Entry 2Z6H (X-ray diffraction, 2.20 A resolution); this record covers chain A.

== Chain A ==
Protein: Catenin beta-1
Organism: Homo sapiens
Notes: fragment: Armadillo Repeat Region and C-terminal Domain
UniProt: P35222 (CTNB1_HUMAN); residues 138-781 here = UniProt positions 138-781
Chain sequence (644 residues; each row starts with the number of its first residue):
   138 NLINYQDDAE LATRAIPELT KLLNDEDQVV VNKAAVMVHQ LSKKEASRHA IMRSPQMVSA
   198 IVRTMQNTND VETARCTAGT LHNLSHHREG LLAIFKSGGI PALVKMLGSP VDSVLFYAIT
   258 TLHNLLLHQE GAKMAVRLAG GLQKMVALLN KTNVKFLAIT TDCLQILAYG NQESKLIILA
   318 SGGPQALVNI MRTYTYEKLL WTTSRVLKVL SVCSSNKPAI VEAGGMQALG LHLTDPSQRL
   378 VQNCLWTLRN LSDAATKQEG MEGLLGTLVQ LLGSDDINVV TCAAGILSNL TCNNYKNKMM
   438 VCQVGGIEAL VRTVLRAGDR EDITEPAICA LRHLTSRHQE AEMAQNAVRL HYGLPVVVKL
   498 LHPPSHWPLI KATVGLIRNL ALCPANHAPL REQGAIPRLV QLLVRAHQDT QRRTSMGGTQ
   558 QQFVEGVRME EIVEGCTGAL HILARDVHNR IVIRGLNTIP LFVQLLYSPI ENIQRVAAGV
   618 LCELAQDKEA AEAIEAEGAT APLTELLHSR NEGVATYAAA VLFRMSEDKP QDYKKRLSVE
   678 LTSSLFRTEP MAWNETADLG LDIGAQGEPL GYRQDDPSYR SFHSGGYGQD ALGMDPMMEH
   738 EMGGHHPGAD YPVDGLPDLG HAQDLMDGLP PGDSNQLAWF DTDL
Unresolved in the structure: 138-148, 551-560, 692-781
UniProt features mapped onto this chain:
  - region: Leu156 to Leu178 (Interaction with BCL9), Asn772 to Leu781 (Interaction with SCRIB)
  - modified residue: Tyr142 (Phosphotyrosine), Ser191 (Phosphoserine), Ser246 (Phosphoserine), Tyr331 (Phosphotyrosine), Tyr333 (Phosphotyrosine), Ser552 (Phosphoserine), Thr556 (Microbial infection: Phosphothreonine), Cys619 (S-nitrosocysteine), Ser675 (Phosphoserine)
  - natural variant: Lys292 (K292N: Found in a patient with features of osteopathia striata cranial sclerosis; uncertain significance), Leu388 (L388P: In NEDSDV), Gln558 to Leu781 (deletion: In NEDSDV), Arg710 (R710C: In EVR7; uncertain significance)
  - mutagenesis: Tyr142 (Y142E: No effect on interaction with BCL9 and BCL9L), Leu156 (L156A: Abolishes interaction with BCL9 but no effect on interaction with CDH3; when associated with A-159), Leu159 (L159A: No effect on interaction with BCL9 and CDH3. Abolishes interaction with BCL9 but no effect on interaction with CDH3; when associated with A-156), Leu178 (L178A: No effect on interaction with BCL9 and CDH3), Phe253 (F253A: Abolishes or strongly reduces AXIN2 binding), His260 (H260A: Abolishes or strongly reduces AXIN1 and AXIN2 binding. Strongly reduces phosphorylation and degradation; when associated with A-386 and A-383), Lys292 (K292A: Abolishes or strongly reduces AXIN1 and AXIN2 binding), Lys312 (K312E: Abolishes TCF7L2 binding), Tyr333 (Y333F: Abolished phosphorylation by SRC and interaction with isoform M2 of PKM (PKM2)), Lys345 (K345A: Abolishes APC binding), Trp383 (W383A: Abolishes APC binding. Strongly reduces phosphorylation and degradation; when associated with A-260 and A-386), Arg386 (R386A: Strongly reduces APC binding. Strongly reduces phosphorylation and degradation; when associated with A-260 and A-383), 7 further mutagenesis entries in UniProt
What the authors report for this chain:
  - contacts within the chain: Ser646-Arg684 (hydrogen bond), Glu664-Lys671 (hydrogen bond)

== Summary ==
Curated annotation (UniProt) lists 19 mutagenesis sites. From the paper: contacts within the chain involving
Ser646, Arg684 and Glu664 among others.
Chain A is Catenin beta-1 (Homo sapiens); the structure, Crystal Structure of Beta-Catenin Armadillo Repeat
Region and Its C-Terminal domain, was determined by X-ray diffraction together with 2Z6G from the same study.
